PDB entry 6EAU | X-ray diffraction, 1.18 A resolution | chains A and I

== Chain A ==
Protein: Cationic trypsin
Source organism: Bos taurus
Notes: EC 3.4.21.4
UniProtKB: P00760 (TRY1_BOVIN); the construct lacks a stretch of the UniProt sequence and is renumbered around it, so the offset changes along the chain: 16-34 = UniProt 24-42; 37-67 = UniProt 43-73; 69-125 = UniProt 74-130; 127-130 = UniProt 131-134; 6 more segments
Amino-acid sequence (223 residues; numbered 16 to 245 plus 3 insertion-coded residues; 10 numbers in that range are skipped by the numbering (no residue carries them; nothing is unmodelled there); the number before each row is that of its first residue):
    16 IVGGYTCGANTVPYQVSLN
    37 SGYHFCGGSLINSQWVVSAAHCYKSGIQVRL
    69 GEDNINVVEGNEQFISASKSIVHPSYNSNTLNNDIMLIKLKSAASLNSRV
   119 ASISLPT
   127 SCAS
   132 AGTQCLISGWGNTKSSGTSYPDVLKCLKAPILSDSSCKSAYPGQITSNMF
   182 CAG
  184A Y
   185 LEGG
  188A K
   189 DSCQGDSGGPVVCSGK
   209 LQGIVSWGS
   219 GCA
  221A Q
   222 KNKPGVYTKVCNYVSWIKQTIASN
Disulfides: Cys22-Cys157, Cys42-Cys58, Cys128-Cys232, Cys136-Cys201, Cys168-Cys182, Cys191-Cys220
Metal / ion sites: Ca2+: Glu70, Asn72, Val75, Glu80
Swiss-Prot annotation at these positions:
  - active site (Charge relay system): His57, Asp102, Ser195
  - binding site (Ca(2+)): Glu70, Asn72, Val75, Glu80
  - binding site (substrate): Asp189, Ser190, Gln192, Gly193, Ser195

== Chain I ==
Protein: Cys-thr-lys-ser-ile-pro-pro-cys
Amino-acid sequence (8 residues; row label = number of the first residue in the row):
     1 CTKSIPPC

== Chain A / chain I interface ==
Pairs across the interface - 35 pairs, chain A then chain I:
  His40(A) - Ile5(I)
  Phe41(A) - Ser4(I)
  Phe41(A) - Ile5(I)  hydrogen bond (backbone-backbone)
  Cys42(A) - Ser4(I)
  His57(A) - Thr2(I)
  His57(A) - Lys3(I)
  His57(A) - Ser4(I)
  Leu99(A) - Thr2(I)
  Tyr151(A) - Ile5(I)  hydrophobic
  Asp189(A) - Lys3(I)  salt bridge
  Ser190(A) - Lys3(I)  hydrogen bond
  Cys191(A) - Lys3(I)
  Gln192(A) - Cys1(I)
  Gln192(A) - Thr2(I)  hydrogen bond (side chain-backbone)
  Gln192(A) - Lys3(I)
  Gln192(A) - Ser4(I)
  Gln192(A) - Ile5(I)
  Gln192(A) - Pro7(I)
  Gly193(A) - Lys3(I)  hydrogen bond (backbone-backbone)
  Gly193(A) - Ser4(I)
  Gly193(A) - Ile5(I)
  Asp194(A) - Lys3(I)  hydrogen bond (backbone-backbone)
  Ser195(A) - Thr2(I)
  Ser195(A) - Lys3(I)  hydrogen bond (backbone-backbone)
  Ser195(A) - Ser4(I)  hydrogen bond (side chain-backbone)
  Val213(A) - Lys3(I)
  Ser214(A) - Thr2(I)
  Ser214(A) - Lys3(I)  hydrogen bond (backbone-backbone)
  Trp215(A) - Cys1(I)
  Trp215(A) - Thr2(I)
  Trp215(A) - Lys3(I)
  Gly216(A) - Cys1(I)  hydrogen bond (backbone-backbone)
  Gly216(A) - Lys3(I)
  Gly219(A) - Lys3(I)
  Gly226(A) - Lys3(I)
Also at the interface, not in a pair above, chain A (21 interface residues in all): Tyr39, Tyr228

== Summary ==
The interface between chain A and chain I involves 21 residues on one side and 6 on the other, with 9 hydrogen
bonds and 1 salt bridge. Among the polar pairs are Asp189(A)-Lys3(I), Ser190(A)-Lys3(I) and Gln192(A)-Thr2(I).
Chain A is Cationic trypsin (Bos taurus) and chain I is Cys-thr-lys-ser-ile-pro-pro-cys; the structure,
Crystallographic structure of the octapeptide derived from the BTCI inhibitor bound to beta-trypsin in space
group ..., was determined by X-ray diffraction.
